PDB entry 8WDB | electron microscopy, 2.86 A resolution | chains D and B of the 4 polymer chains in the assembly

# Chain D
Name: Probable dipeptide-transport ATP-binding protein ABC transporter DppD
Organism: Mycobacterium tuberculosis (strain ATCC 25618 / H37Rv)
Reference sequence: I6Y482 (I6Y482_MYCTU); residue numbers follow UniProt; this construct covers 1-548
Sequence (548 residues; numbered 1 to 548; the number before each row is that of its first residue):
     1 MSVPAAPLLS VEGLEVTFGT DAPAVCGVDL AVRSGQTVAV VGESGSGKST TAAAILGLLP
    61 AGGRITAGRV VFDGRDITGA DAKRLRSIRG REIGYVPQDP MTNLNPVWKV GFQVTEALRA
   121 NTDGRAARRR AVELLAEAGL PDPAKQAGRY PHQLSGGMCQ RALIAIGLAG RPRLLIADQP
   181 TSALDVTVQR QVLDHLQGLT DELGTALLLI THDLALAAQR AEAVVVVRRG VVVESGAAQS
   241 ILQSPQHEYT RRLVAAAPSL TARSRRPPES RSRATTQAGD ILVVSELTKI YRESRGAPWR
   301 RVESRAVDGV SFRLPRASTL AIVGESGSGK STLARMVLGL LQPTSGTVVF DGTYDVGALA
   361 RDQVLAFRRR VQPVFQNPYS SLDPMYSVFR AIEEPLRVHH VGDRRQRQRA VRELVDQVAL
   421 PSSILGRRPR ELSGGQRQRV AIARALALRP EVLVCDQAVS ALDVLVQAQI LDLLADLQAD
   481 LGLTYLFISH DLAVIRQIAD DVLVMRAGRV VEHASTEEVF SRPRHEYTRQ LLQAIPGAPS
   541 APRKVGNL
Disordered / not traced: 1-5, 261-278, 537-548
Sequence notes: engineered mutation Q179 (Glu in I6Y482), Q457 (Glu in I6Y482)
Ion coordination: Mg2+ site 1: S49, Q98 (together with ATP); Mg2+ site 2: S331, Q376 (together with ATP)
Residues lining bound ligands:
  - ATP (adenosine-5'-triphosphate), molecule 1: F18, A24, E43, S44, G45, S46, G47, K48, S49, T50, P60, Q98, Q179, H212, R427, R430, E431, L432, S433, G434, G435, Q436, A461
  - ATP, molecule 2: R149, H152, Q153, L154, S155, G156, G157, M158, A183, Y291, A306, E325, S326, G327, S328, G329, K330, S331, T332, Q376, Q457, H490

# Chain B
Name: Probable dipeptide-transport integral membrane protein ABC transporter DppB
Organism: Mycobacterium tuberculosis (strain ATCC 25618 / H37Rv)
Reference sequence: I6YGV9 (I6YGV9_MYCTU); numbering as in UniProt (aligned over 1-308)
Sequence (308 residues; row label = number of the first residue in the row):
     1 MGWYVARRVA VMVPVFLGAT LLIYGMVFLL PGDPVAALAG DRPLTPAVAA QLRSHYHLDD
    61 PFLVQYLRYL GGILHGDLGR AYSGLPVSAV LAHAFPVTIR LALIALAVEA VLGIGFGVIA
   121 GLRQGGIFDS AVLVTGLVII AIPIFVLGFL AQFLFGVQLE IAPVTVGERA SVGRLLLPGI
   181 VLGAMSFAYV VRLTRSAVAA NAHADYVRTA TAKGLSRPRV VTVHILRNSL IPVVTFLGAD
   241 LGALMGGAIV TEGIFNIHGV GGVLYQAVTR QETPTVVSIV TVLVLIYLIT NLLVDLLYAA
   301 LDPRIRYG

# How chain D and chain B interact
Residue-residue contacts (35):
  L58(D) - R208(B)
  L58(D) - T211(B)
  L58(D) - A212(B)  hydrophobic
  R86(D) - G214(B)  hydrogen bond (side chain-backbone)
  R86(D) - S216(B)
  R89(D) - T211(B)
  R89(D) - A212(B)
  G90(D) - K213(B)
  Y95(D) - A212(B)  hydrophobic
  P97(D) - T209(B)
  T102(D) - D205(B)  hydrogen bond
  T102(D) - Y206(B)
  N103(D) - D205(B)  hydrogen bond (side chain-backbone)
  N103(D) - Y206(B)
  N103(D) - T209(B)  hydrogen bond
  L104(D) - Y206(B)
  N105(D) - Y206(B)
  N105(D) - H224(B)  hydrogen bond
  N105(D) - N228(B)  hydrogen bond
  P106(D) - P303(B)
  P106(D) - R304(B)
  V107(D) - R227(B)
  V107(D) - P303(B)
  W108(D) - V223(B)
  W108(D) - R227(B)
  Q113(D) - K213(B)  hydrogen bond (backbone-side chain)
  E116(D) - K213(B)  salt bridge
  E116(D) - L215(B)
  E116(D) - R219(B)  salt bridge
  E116(D) - H224(B)  salt bridge
  A117(D) - K213(B)
  Y150(D) - P303(B)  hydrophobic
  H152(D) - R304(B)
  Y379(D) - D205(B)
  R430(D) - H203(B)  hydrogen bond (side chain-backbone)
Also at the interface, not in a pair above, chain D (24 interface residues in all): P60, F112, L163, I166
Also at the interface, not in a pair above, chain B (20 interface residues in all): L301, D302

# Summary
24 residues of chain D and 20 residues of chain B are in contact, with 8 hydrogen bonds and 3 salt bridges.
Polar contacts include E116(D)-K213(B), E116(D)-R219(B) and E116(D)-H224(B). Chain D binds ATP. The Mg2+ site
1 is built by S49(D) and Q98(D).
Chain D is Probable dipeptide-transport ATP-binding protein ABC transporter DppD and chain B is Probable
dipeptide-transport integral membrane protein ABC transporter DppB, both from Mycobacterium tuberculosis
(strain ATCC 25618 / H37Rv); the structure, Cryo-EM structure of the ATP-bound DppABCD complex, was determined
by electron microscopy.
